PDB entry 6O7R | X-ray diffraction, 2.27 A resolution | chains A and D of the 4 polymer chains in the assembly

# Chain A
Protein: Nitrogenase molybdenum-iron protein alpha chain
From: Azotobacter vinelandii
Notes: EC 1.18.6.1
UniProt: P07328 (NIFD_AZOVI); numbering as in UniProt (aligned over 1-492)
Chain sequence (492 residues; numbered 1 to 492; the number before each row is that of its first residue):
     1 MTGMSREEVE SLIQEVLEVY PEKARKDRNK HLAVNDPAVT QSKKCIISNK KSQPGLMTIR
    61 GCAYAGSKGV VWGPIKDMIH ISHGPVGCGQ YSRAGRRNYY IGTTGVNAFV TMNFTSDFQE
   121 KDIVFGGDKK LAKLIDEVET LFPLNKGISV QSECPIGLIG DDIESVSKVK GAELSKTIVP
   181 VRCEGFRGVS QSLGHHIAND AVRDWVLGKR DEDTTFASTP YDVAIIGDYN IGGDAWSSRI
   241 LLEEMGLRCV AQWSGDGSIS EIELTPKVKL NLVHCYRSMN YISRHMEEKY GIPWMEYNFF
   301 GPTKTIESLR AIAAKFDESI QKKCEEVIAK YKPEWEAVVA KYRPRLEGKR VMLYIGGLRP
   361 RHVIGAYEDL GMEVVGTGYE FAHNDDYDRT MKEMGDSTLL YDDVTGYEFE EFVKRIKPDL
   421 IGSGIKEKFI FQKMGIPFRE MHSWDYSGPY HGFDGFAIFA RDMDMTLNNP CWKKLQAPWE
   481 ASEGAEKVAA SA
Disordered / not traced: 1-4, 481-492
Swiss-Prot annotation at these positions:
  - binding site ([8Fe-7S] cluster): Cys-62, Cys-88, Cys-154
  - binding site ([7Fe-Mo-9S-C-homocitryl] cluster): Cys-275, His-442
  - mutagenesis: His-195 (H195Q: No nitrogenase activity)
Bound ions: fe(8)-S(7) cluster Fe: Cys-62, Cys-88, Cys-154 (shared with 3 residues of chain B); Fe ion near Cys-275 (its only coordinating residue here)
Small-molecule neighbours:
  - fe(8)-S(7) cluster (CLF): Cys-62, Tyr-64, Pro-85, Gly-87, Cys-88, Tyr-91, Glu-153, Cys-154, Gly-185
  - 3-hydroxy-3-carboxy-adipic acid / ICS: Ala-65, Val-70, Arg-96, Gln-191, His-195, Tyr-229, Ile-231, Cys-275, Arg-277, Ser-278, Ile-355, Gly-356, Gly-357, Leu-358, Arg-359, Pro-360, Phe-381, Gly-424, Ile-425, Lys-426, Glu-440, Met-441, His-442

# Chain D
Protein: Nitrogenase molybdenum-iron protein beta chain
From: Azotobacter vinelandii
Notes: EC 1.18.6.1
UniProt: P07329 (NIFK_AZOVI); numbering as in UniProt (aligned over 1-523)
Chain sequence (523 residues; row label = number of the first residue in the row):
     1 MSQQVDKIKA SYPLFLDQDY KDMLAKKRDG FEEKYPQDKI DEVFQWTTTK EYQELNFQRE
    61 ALTVNPAKAC QPLGAVLCAL GFEKTMPYVH GSQGCVAYYR SYFNRHFREP VSCVSDSMTE
   121 DAAVFGGQQN MKDGLQNCKA TYKPDMIAVS TTCMAEVIGD DLNAFINNSK KEGFIPDEFP
   181 VPFAHTPAFV GSHVTGWDNM FEGIARYFTL KSMDDKVVGS NKKINIVPGF ETYLGNFRVI
   241 KRMLSEMGVG YSLLSDPEEV LDTPADGQFR MYAGGTTQEE MKDAPNALNT VLLQPWHLEK
   301 TKKFVEGTWK HEVPKLNIPM GLDWTDEFLM KVSEISGQPI PASLTKERGR LVDMMTDSHT
   361 WLHGKRFALW GDPDFVMGLV KFLLELGCEP VHILCHNGNK RWKKAVDAIL AASPYGKNAT
   421 VYIGKDLWHL RSLVFTDKPD FMIGNSYGKF IQRDTLHKGK EFEVPLIRIG FPIFDRHHLH
   481 RSTTLGYEGA MQILTTLVNS ILERLDEETR GMQATDYNHD LVR
Disordered / not traced: 1
Construct notes: engineered mutation Tyr-99 (Phe in P07329), Ala-188 (Ser in P07329)
Swiss-Prot annotation at these positions:
  - binding site ([8Fe-7S] cluster): Cys-70, Cys-95, Cys-153
Bound ions: fe(8)-S(7) cluster Fe: Cys-70, Cys-95, Cys-153 (shared with 3 residues of chain C); Fe ion site 1: Arg-108, Glu-109 (shared with 2 residues of chain B); Fe ion site 2: Asp-353, Asp-357 (shared with 2 residues of chain B)
Small-molecule neighbours: fe(8)-S(7) cluster (CLF): Cys-70, Pro-72, Ser-92, Gly-94, Cys-95, Tyr-98, Tyr-99, Thr-152, Cys-153, Ala-188
Reported in the primary citation:
  - mutagenesis - F99Y/S188A, S188A: unchanged growth in response to diazotrophic growth conditions
  - mutagenesis - F99Y, F99Y/S188A, S188A: decreased catalytic activity

# Chain A / chain D interface
Contacting residue pairs (48):
  Arg-93(A) / Leu-521(D)
  Ala-94(A) / Leu-521(D)  hydrophobic
  Arg-97(A) / Asn-518(D)
  Arg-97(A) / Asp-520(D)  salt bridge
  Tyr-99(A) / Tyr-517(D)
  Tyr-99(A) / Asn-518(D)  hydrogen bond
  Tyr-99(A) / Asp-520(D)  hydrogen bond
  Tyr-100(A) / Tyr-517(D)
  Gly-102(A) / Gln-513(D)
  Thr-103(A) / Met-512(D)
  Thr-103(A) / Gln-513(D)  hydrogen bond
  Thr-104(A) / Met-512(D)
  Asn-107(A) / Gln-513(D)
  Phe-429(A) / Asp-357(D)
  Gln-432(A) / Thr-356(D)  hydrogen bond (side chain-backbone)
  Gln-432(A) / Asp-357(D)
  Lys-433(A) / Asp-353(D)  salt bridge
  Arg-439(A) / Thr-360(D)  hydrogen bond
  Tyr-446(A) / Trp-361(D)  hydrophobic
  Tyr-446(A) / Val-522(D)
  Tyr-446(A) / Arg-523(D)
  Met-465(A) / Thr-360(D)
  Met-465(A) / His-363(D)
  Thr-466(A) / His-359(D)  hydrogen bond
  Asn-469(A) / His-359(D)
  Asn-469(A) / His-363(D)
  Pro-470(A) / Leu-384(D)
  Pro-470(A) / Glu-385(D)
  Pro-470(A) / Gly-387(D)
  Pro-470(A) / Tyr-415(D)
  Cys-471(A) / Thr-356(D)
  Trp-472(A) / Thr-356(D)
  Lys-474(A) / Leu-322(D)
  Lys-474(A) / Asp-323(D)  salt bridge
  Lys-474(A) / Arg-348(D)  hydrogen bond (backbone-side chain)
  Lys-474(A) / Val-352(D)
  Leu-475(A) / Arg-348(D)
  Gln-476(A) / Arg-348(D)
  Ala-477(A) / Arg-348(D)
  Pro-478(A) / Asp-326(D)
  Pro-478(A) / Met-330(D)  hydrophobic
  Pro-478(A) / Arg-348(D)
  Trp-479(A) / Asp-326(D)
  Trp-479(A) / Met-330(D)  hydrophobic
  Trp-479(A) / Ile-340(D)  hydrophobic
  Trp-479(A) / Thr-345(D)  hydrogen bond
  Trp-479(A) / Arg-348(D)
  Trp-479(A) / Tyr-487(D)
Interface residues without a listed pair, chain A (32 interface residues in all): Ile-101, Trp-236, Lys-428, Asp-445, Asn-468, Glu-480
Interface residues without a listed pair, chain D (30 interface residues in all): Met-355, Asp-516

# Summary
32 residues of chain A face 30 of chain D across their interface, with 8 hydrogen bonds and 3 salt bridges.
Polar pairs include Arg-97(A)/Asp-520(D), Lys-433(A)/Asp-353(D) and Lys-474(A)/Asp-323(D). From the paper:
F99Y, F99Y/S188A and S188A of chain D reduce catalytic activity; F99Y/S188A and S188A of chain D leave growth
in response to diazotrophic growth conditions unchanged.
Chain A is Nitrogenase molybdenum-iron protein alpha chain and chain D is Nitrogenase molybdenum-iron protein
beta chain, both from Azotobacter vinelandii; the structure, Nitrogenase MoFeP mutant F99Y, S188A from
Azotobacter vinelandii in the dithionite reduced state, was determined by X-ray diffraction (same publication
as 6O7L, 6O7M, 6O7N, 6O7O, 6O7P, 6O7Q and 6O7S).
